Entry 2A6I (X-ray diffraction, 2.50 A resolution); this record covers chains A and B of the 3 polymer chains in the assembly.

[Chain A]
Name: Germline antibody 36-65 Fab light chain
Organism: Mus musculus
Notes: fragment: Fab; antibody fragment or engineered binder
Chain sequence (214 residues; each row starts with the number of its first residue):
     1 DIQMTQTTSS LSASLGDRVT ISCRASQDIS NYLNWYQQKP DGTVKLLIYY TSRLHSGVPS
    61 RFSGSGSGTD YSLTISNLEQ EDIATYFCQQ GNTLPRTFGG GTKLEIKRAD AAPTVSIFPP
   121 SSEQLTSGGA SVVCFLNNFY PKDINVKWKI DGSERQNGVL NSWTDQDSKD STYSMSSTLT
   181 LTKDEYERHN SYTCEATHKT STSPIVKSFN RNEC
Disulfides: Cys-23/Cys-88, Cys-134/Cys-194

[Chain B]
Name: Germline antibody 36-65 Fab heavy chain
Organism: Mus musculus
Notes: antibody fragment or engineered binder
Chain sequence (222 residues; each row starts with the number of its first residue):
     1 EVQLQQSGAE LVRAGSSVKM SCKASGYTFT SYGINWVKQR PGQGLEWIGY INPGNGYTKY
    61 NEKFKGKTTL TVDKSSSTAY MQLRSLTSED SAVYFCARSV YYGGSYYFDY WGQGTTLTVS
   121 SAKTTPPSVY PLAPGSAAQT NSMVTLGCLV KGYFPEPVTV TWNSGSLSSG VHTFPAVLQS
   181 DLYTLSSSVT VPSSPRPSET VTCNVAHPAS STKVDKKIVP RD
Unresolved in the structure: 138-140
Disulfides: Cys-22/Cys-96, Cys-148/Cys-203

[How chain A and chain B interact]
Pairs across the interface (73; chain A residue first):
  Tyr-32(A) with Gly-103(B); Gly-104(B); Ser-105(B)
  Asn-34(A) with Tyr-106(B); Tyr-107(B)
  Tyr-36(A) with Tyr-107(B); Phe-108(B), hydrogen bond (side chain-backbone); Trp-111(B)
  Gln-38(A) with Gln-39(B), hydrogen bond; Phe-95(B)
  Gly-42(A) with Phe-95(B)
  Val-44(A) with Trp-111(B)
  Leu-46(A) with Phe-108(B)
  Tyr-49(A) with Tyr-102(B), hydrophobic; Tyr-107(B), hydrophobic
  Tyr-50(A) with Tyr-102(B), hydrophobic
  Leu-54(A) with Tyr-102(B)
  Phe-87(A) with Gln-39(B); Gly-44(B); Leu-45(B), hydrophobic
  Gln-89(A) with Phe-108(B)
  Gly-91(A) with Ser-105(B), hydrogen bond (backbone-side chain)
  Leu-94(A) with Trp-47(B), hydrophobic; Lys-59(B)
  Pro-95(A) with Trp-47(B), hydrophobic; Asn-61(B)
  Arg-96(A) with Trp-47(B); Ser-105(B)
  Phe-98(A) with Leu-45(B); Phe-108(B), hydrophobic; Trp-111(B), hydrophobic
  Gly-100(A) with Gln-43(B); Gly-44(B)
  Ser-116(A) with Thr-145(B)
  Phe-118(A) with Leu-132(B); Ala-133(B); Thr-145(B)
  Pro-119(A) with Gly-135(B); Asp-222(B)
  Pro-120(A) with Asp-222(B)
  Ser-121(A) with Tyr-130(B); Pro-131(B)
  Ser-122(A) with Asp-222(B), hydrogen bond (side chain-backbone)
  Glu-123(A) with Val-129(B); Tyr-130(B); Lys-216(B)
  Gln-124(A) with Tyr-130(B)
  Leu-125(A) with Asp-222(B)
  Ser-127(A) with Tyr-130(B)
  Ser-131(A) with Leu-149(B)
  Val-133(A) with Leu-132(B), hydrophobic
  Phe-135(A) with Leu-132(B), hydrophobic; Gly-147(B); Phe-174(B), hydrophobic; Ser-186(B); Ser-187(B); Ser-188(B)
  Asn-137(A) with His-172(B); Phe-174(B); Ser-188(B), hydrogen bond
  Asn-138(A) with His-172(B), hydrogen bond
  Ser-162(A) with Phe-174(B); Pro-175(B), hydrogen bond (side chain-backbone)
  Trp-163(A) with Pro-175(B)
  Thr-164(A) with Phe-174(B)
  Ser-174(A) with His-172(B), hydrogen bond; Phe-174(B)
  Met-175(A) with Phe-174(B)
  Ser-176(A) with Phe-174(B); Ser-186(B), hydrogen bond
  Glu-213(A) with Ser-136(B); Ala-137(B)
  Cys-214(A) with Ser-136(B)
Interface residues without a listed pair, chain A (44 interface residues in all): Gly-99, Leu-160, Thr-180
Interface residues without a listed pair, chain B (44 interface residues in all): Val-37, Asp-109, Pro-134, Leu-146, Lys-151, Thr-173, Ala-176, Val-177, Gln-179

[Overview]
Chain A and chain B each contribute 44 residues to their interface; the contacts include 9 hydrogen bonds.
Among the polar pairs are Tyr-36(A)/Phe-108(B), Gln-38(A)/Gln-39(B) and Gly-91(A)/Ser-105(B).
Here chain A is Germline antibody 36-65 Fab light chain and chain B is Germline antibody 36-65 Fab heavy
chain, both from Mus musculus. Entry 2A6I (Crystal structure analysis of the anti-arsonate germline antibody
36-65 in complex with a phage display derived ...) was determined by X-ray diffraction (same publication as
2A6D, 2A6J and 2A6K).
